3J31 - chains B and L of the 18 polymer chains in the assembly; structure by electron microscopy, 4.50 A resolution (low resolution: residue-level contacts below are approximate; hydrogen-bond / salt-bridge calls are withheld).

[Chain B (and L)]
Molecule: Coat protein
Organism: Sulfolobus turreted icosahedral virus
Notes: chain L of this document is another copy of the same molecule, construct and numbering; everything in this record applies to it too
Reference sequence: Q6Q0J0 (Q6Q0J0_9VIRU); numbering as in UniProt (aligned over 1-345)
Chain sequence (345 residues; numbered 1 to 345; the number before each row is that of its first residue):
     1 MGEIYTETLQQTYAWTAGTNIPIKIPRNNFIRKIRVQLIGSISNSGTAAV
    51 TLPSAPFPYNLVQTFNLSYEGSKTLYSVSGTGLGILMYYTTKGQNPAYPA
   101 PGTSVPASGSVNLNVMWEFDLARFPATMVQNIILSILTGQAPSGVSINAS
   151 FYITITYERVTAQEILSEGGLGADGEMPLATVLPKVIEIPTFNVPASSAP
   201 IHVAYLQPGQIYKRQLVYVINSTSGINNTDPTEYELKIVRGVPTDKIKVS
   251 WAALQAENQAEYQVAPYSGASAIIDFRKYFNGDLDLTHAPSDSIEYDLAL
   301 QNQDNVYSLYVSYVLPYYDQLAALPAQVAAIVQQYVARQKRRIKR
Not modelled in the structure: 1

[Chain B / chain L interface]
Contacting residue pairs - 16 pairs, chain B then chain L:
  Ser72(B) with Lys248(L)
  Asp174(B) with Val242(L)
  Gln207(B) with His202(L)
  Pro208(B) with Tyr205(L)
  Thr287(B) with Val239(L)
  His288(B) with Val239(L); Arg240(L)
  Pro290(B) with Asp292(L)
  Ser291(B) with His202(L); Tyr205(L); Asp292(L)
  Pro316(B) with Val242(L); Pro243(L)
  Tyr317(B) with Val242(L)
  Asp319(B) with Arg240(L); Gly241(L)
Other interface residues (no listed pair), chain B (14 interface residues in all): Ser77, Ala289, Val314
Other interface residues (no listed pair), chain L (12 interface residues in all): Ala199, Ile201, Asp245

[Summary]
The interface between chain B and chain L involves 14 residues on one side and 12 on the other.
Chain B and chain L are both Coat protein (Sulfolobus turreted icosahedral virus); the structure, Life in the
extremes: atomic structure of Sulfolobus Turreted Icosahedral Virus, was determined by electron microscopy
together with 4IL7 from the same study.
